PDB entry 1BWJ | X-ray diffraction, 1.80 A resolution | chain A

Chain A:
Protein: Protein (lysozyme)
Source organism: Gallus gallus
Notes: EC 3.2.1.17
UniProt: P00698 (LYSC_CHICK); residues 1-129 here correspond to UniProt positions 19-147 (UniProt number = residue number + 18)
Chain sequence (129 residues; numbered 1 to 129; the number before each row is that of its first residue):
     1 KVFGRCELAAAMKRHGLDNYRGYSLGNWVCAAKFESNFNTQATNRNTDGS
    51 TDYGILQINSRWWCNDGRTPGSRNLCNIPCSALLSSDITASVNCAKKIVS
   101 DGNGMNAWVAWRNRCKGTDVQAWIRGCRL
Disulfide bonds: Cys6-Cys127, Cys30-Cys115, Cys64-Cys80, Cys76-Cys94

Summary:
Chain A is Protein (lysozyme) (Gallus gallus); the structure, The 1.8 A structure of microgravity grown
tetragonal hen egg white lysozyme, was determined by X-ray diffraction (same publication as 1BWH, 1BWI and
1BVX).
